3EOK - chains A and B; structure by X-ray diffraction, 2.10 A resolution.

[Chain A]
Protein: Hemoglobin subunit alpha-A
Organism: Anas platyrhynchos
UniProt: P01986 (HBA_ANAPL); residues 1-141 here correspond to UniProt positions 2-142 (UniProt number = residue number + 1)
Amino-acid sequence (141 residues; each row starts with the number of its first residue):
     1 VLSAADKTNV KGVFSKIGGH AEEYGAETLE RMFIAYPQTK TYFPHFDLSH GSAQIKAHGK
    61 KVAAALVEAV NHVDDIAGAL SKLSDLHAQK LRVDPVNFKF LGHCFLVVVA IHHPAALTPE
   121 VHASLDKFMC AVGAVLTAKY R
Bound ions: heme Fe near His87 (its only coordinating residue here)
Small-molecule neighbours: heme (HEM): Met32, Thr39, Tyr42, Phe43, His45, Phe46, His58, Lys61, Val62, Ala65, Leu66, Leu83, Leu86, His87, Leu91, Val93, Asn97, Phe98, Leu101, Met129, Val132, Leu136
Swiss-Prot annotation at these positions:
  - binding site (O2): His58
  - binding site (heme b): His87

[Chain B]
Protein: Hemoglobin subunit beta
Organism: Anas platyrhynchos
UniProt: P02114 (HBB_ANAPL); residues 1-146 here correspond to UniProt positions 2-147 (UniProt number = residue number + 1)
Amino-acid sequence (146 residues; row label = number of the first residue in the row):
     1 VHWTAEEKQL ITGLWGKVNV ADCGAEALAR LLIVYPWTQR FFASFGNLSS PTAILGNPMV
    61 RAHGKKVLTS FGDAVKNLDN IKNTFAQLSE LHCDKLHVDP ENFRLLGDIL IIVLAAHFTK
   121 DFTPECQAAW QKLVRVVAHA LARKYH
Bound ions: heme Fe near His92 (its only coordinating residue here)
Small-molecule neighbours: heme (HEM): Leu31, Thr38, Phe41, Phe42, Phe45, His63, Lys66, Val67, Ser70, Phe71, Phe85, Leu88, Leu91, His92, Leu96, Val98, Asn102, Phe103, Leu106, Val137, Leu141
Swiss-Prot annotation at these positions:
  - binding site (heme b): His63, His92

[Chain A / chain B interface]
Contacting residue pairs - 35 pairs, chain A then chain B:
  Arg31(A) - Phe122(B)  hydrogen bond (side chain-backbone)
  Arg31(A) - Thr123(B)
  Arg31(A) - Pro124(B)
  Arg31(A) - Gln127(B)  hydrogen bond
  Ile34(A) - Pro124(B)
  Ile34(A) - Ala128(B)  hydrophobic
  Ala35(A) - Gln131(B)
  Tyr36(A) - Gln131(B)  hydrogen bond
  Lys99(A) - Arg104(B)
  Phe100(A) - Arg104(B)
  His103(A) - Asp108(B)
  His103(A) - Ile111(B)
  His103(A) - Gln131(B)  hydrogen bond
  Cys104(A) - Gln127(B)
  Leu106(A) - Ile112(B)  hydrophobic
  Val107(A) - Ile111(B)  hydrophobic
  Val107(A) - Gln127(B)
  Ala110(A) - Ile112(B)
  Ala110(A) - Ala116(B)
  Ile111(A) - Ala115(B)
  Ile111(A) - Thr119(B)
  Ile111(A) - Phe122(B)
  Pro114(A) - Ala116(B)
  Leu117(A) - Arg30(B)  hydrogen bond (backbone-side chain)
  Thr118(A) - Arg30(B)
  Pro119(A) - Arg30(B)
  Pro119(A) - Ile33(B)  hydrophobic
  Pro119(A) - Leu55(B)  hydrophobic
  Glu120(A) - Pro51(B)
  His122(A) - Arg30(B)  hydrogen bond
  His122(A) - Val34(B)
  His122(A) - Ile112(B)
  Ala123(A) - Val34(B)
  Asp126(A) - Val34(B)
  Asp126(A) - Tyr35(B)  hydrogen bond
Other interface residues (no listed pair), chain A (21 interface residues in all): Lys127
Other interface residues (no listed pair), chain B (23 interface residues in all): Ile109, Lys120, Glu125, Arg135

[In short]
The interface between chain A and chain B involves 21 residues on one side and 23 on the other, with 7
hydrogen bonds. Among the polar pairs are Arg31(A)-Phe122(B), Arg31(A)-Gln127(B) and Tyr36(A)-Gln131(B).
Ligands of chain A: heme. Bound to chain B: heme.
Here chain A is Hemoglobin subunit alpha-A and chain B is Hemoglobin subunit beta, both from Anas
platyrhynchos. Entry 3EOK (Crystal structure determination of duck (Anas platyrhynchos) hemoglobin at 2.1
Angstrom resolution) was determined by X-ray diffraction.
